6I2R - chains A and C of the 4 polymer chains in the assembly; structure by X-ray diffraction, 2.20 A resolution.

[Chain A (and C)]
Name: Multifunctional 2-oxoglutarate metabolism enzyme
From: Mycobacterium smegmatis (strain ATCC 700084 / mc(2)155)
Notes: EC 2.2.1.5, 4.1.1.71, 1.2.4.2, 2.3.1.61; chain C of this document is another copy of the same molecule, construct and numbering; everything in this record applies to it too
UniProtKB: A0R2B1 (KGD_MYCS2); numbering as in UniProt (aligned over 361-1227)
Chain sequence (868 residues; each row starts with the number of its first residue):
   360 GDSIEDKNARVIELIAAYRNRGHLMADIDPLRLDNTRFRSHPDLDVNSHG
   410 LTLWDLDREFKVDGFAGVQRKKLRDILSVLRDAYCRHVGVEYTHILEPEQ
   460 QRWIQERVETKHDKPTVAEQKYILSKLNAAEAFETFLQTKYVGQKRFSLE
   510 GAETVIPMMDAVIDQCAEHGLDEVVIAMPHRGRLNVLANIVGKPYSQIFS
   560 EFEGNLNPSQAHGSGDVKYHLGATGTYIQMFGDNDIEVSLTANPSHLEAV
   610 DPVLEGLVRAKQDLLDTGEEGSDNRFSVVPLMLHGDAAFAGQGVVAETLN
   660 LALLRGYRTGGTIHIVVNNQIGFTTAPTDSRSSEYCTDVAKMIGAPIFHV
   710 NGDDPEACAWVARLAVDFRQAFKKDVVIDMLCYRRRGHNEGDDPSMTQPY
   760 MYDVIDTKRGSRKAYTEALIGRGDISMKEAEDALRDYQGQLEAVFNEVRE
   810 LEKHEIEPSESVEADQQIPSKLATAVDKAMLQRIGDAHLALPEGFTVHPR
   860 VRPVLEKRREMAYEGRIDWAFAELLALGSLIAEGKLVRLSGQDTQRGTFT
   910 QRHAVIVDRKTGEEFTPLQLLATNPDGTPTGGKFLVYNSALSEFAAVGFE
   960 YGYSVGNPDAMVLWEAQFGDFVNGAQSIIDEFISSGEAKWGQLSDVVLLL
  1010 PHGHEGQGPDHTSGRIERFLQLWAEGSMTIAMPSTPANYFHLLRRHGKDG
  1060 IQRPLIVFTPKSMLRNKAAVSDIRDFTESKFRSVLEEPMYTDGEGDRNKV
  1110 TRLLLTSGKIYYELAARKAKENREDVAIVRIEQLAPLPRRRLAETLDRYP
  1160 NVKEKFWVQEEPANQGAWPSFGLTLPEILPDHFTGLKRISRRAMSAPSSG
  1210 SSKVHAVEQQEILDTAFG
Disordered / not traced: 360-363, 398-409, 423-426, 563-572, 814-827 (chain C: 360, 398-409, 422-426, 563-573, 814-830)
Differences from the reference sequence: expression tag (360); engineered mutation Ala802 (Arg in A0R2B1)
Ion coordination: Mg2+: Asp645, Asn678, Ile680 (together with thiamine diphosphate); Ca2+: Asp1004, His1055, Asp1058, Ile1060
Residues lining bound ligands:
  - thiamine diphosphate (TPP), molecule 1: Arg540, Ser604, His605, Leu606, Gly644, Asp645, Ala646, Ala647, Gln651, Asn678, Ile680, Gly681, Phe682, His747
  - thiamine diphosphate (TPP), molecule 2: Gln901, Leu950, Glu952, Gln976, Phe980
Swiss-Prot annotation at these positions:
  - binding site (thiamine diphosphate): Arg540, Ser604, Leu606, Asp645, Ala646, Ala647, Asn678
  - binding site (2-oxoglutarate): His579, Ser604, His1020
  - binding site (Mg(2+)): Asp645, Asn678, Ile680
  - binding site (acetyl-CoA): Thr1038, Arg1054, Lys1089, Ser1092, Gln1142, Arg1149, Arg1150
  - mutagenesis: His539 (H539A: Loss of KG decarboxylase activity), His579 (H579A: Loss of KG decarboxylase activity), His747 (H747A: 40-fold decrease in KG decarboxylase activity), Arg781 (R781A: Increase in KG decarboxylase activity), His1020 (H1020A: Loss of KG decarboxylase activity), Glu1034 (E1034A: Loss of activation by acetyl-CoA), Arg1062 (R1062A: Loss of activation by acetyl-CoA)
Reported in the primary citation:
  - conformationally variable residues (helix shift): Ser785 to His813

[Interface between chain A and chain C]
Residue-residue contacts - 210 pairs, chain A then chain C:
  Glu364(A) - Asn367(C)
  Asn367(A) - Glu364(C)
  Ala368(A) - Ile371(C)  hydrophobic
  Ile371(A) - Ala368(C)  hydrophobic
  Ile371(A) - Ile371(C)  hydrophobic
  Arg380(A) - Thr452(C)  hydrogen bond (side chain-backbone)
  Arg380(A) - His453(C)
  Arg380(A) - Ile454(C)  hydrogen bond (side chain-backbone)
  Arg380(A) - Leu455(C)
  Arg380(A) - Gln460(C)
  Thr452(A) - Arg380(C)  hydrogen bond (backbone-side chain)
  His453(A) - Arg380(C)
  Ile454(A) - Arg380(C)  hydrogen bond (backbone-side chain)
  Leu455(A) - Arg380(C)
  Leu455(A) - Glu693(C)
  Gln460(A) - Arg380(C)
  Glu562(A) - Ser1210(C)  hydrogen bond
  Glu562(A) - Ser1211(C)  hydrogen bond (side chain-backbone)
  Glu562(A) - Lys1212(C)
  Ser573(A) - Gln1016(C)
  Ser573(A) - His1020(C)
  Pro603(A) - Asp1019(C)
  Ser604(A) - Phe980(C)
  Ser604(A) - Asp1019(C)  hydrogen bond (backbone-side chain)
  Ser604(A) - His1020(C)
  His605(A) - Asp979(C)  hydrogen bond (side chain-backbone)
  His605(A) - Phe980(C)
  His605(A) - Asn982(C)  hydrogen bond
  His605(A) - Asp1019(C)  salt bridge
  Leu606(A) - Leu950(C)  hydrophobic
  Ala646(A) - Leu950(C)
  Ala647(A) - Leu950(C)
  Ala649(A) - Asn659(C)
  Ala649(A) - Met701(C)
  Gly650(A) - Glu656(C)
  Gly650(A) - Asn659(C)
  Gly650(A) - Leu950(C)
  Gly650(A) - Ser951(C)  hydrogen bond (backbone-side chain)
  Gln651(A) - Glu656(C)
  Gln651(A) - Leu950(C)  hydrogen bond (side chain-backbone)
  Gln651(A) - Ser951(C)
  Gln651(A) - Glu952(C)  hydrogen bond
  Gly652(A) - Gly652(C)
  Gly652(A) - Glu656(C)  hydrogen bond (backbone-side chain)
  Ala655(A) - Ala655(C)  hydrophobic
  Glu656(A) - Gly650(C)
  Glu656(A) - Gln651(C)
  Glu656(A) - Gly652(C)  hydrogen bond (side chain-backbone)
  Asn659(A) - Ala649(C)
  Asn659(A) - Gly650(C)
  Asn659(A) - Ser689(C)  hydrogen bond (side chain-backbone)
  Asn659(A) - Arg690(C)
  Asn659(A) - Ser691(C)  hydrogen bond (backbone-side chain)
  Leu660(A) - Ser691(C)
  Ala661(A) - Ser691(C)  hydrogen bond (backbone-side chain)
  Leu662(A) - Ser691(C)  hydrogen bond (backbone-side chain)
  Leu663(A) - Thr687(C)
  Leu663(A) - Asp688(C)
  Leu663(A) - Arg690(C)
  Leu663(A) - Ser691(C)  hydrogen bond (backbone-side chain)
  Arg664(A) - Asp688(C)  salt bridge
  Gly681(A) - Asp902(C)
  Phe682(A) - Asp902(C)
  Phe682(A) - Arg905(C)
  Phe682(A) - Thr907(C)
  Phe682(A) - Gln976(C)
  Thr683(A) - Asp902(C)  hydrogen bond
  Thr683(A) - Arg905(C)
  Thr684(A) - Asp902(C)  hydrogen bond
  Thr687(A) - Leu663(C)
  Asp688(A) - Leu663(C)
  Asp688(A) - Asn947(C)
  Asp688(A) - Ser948(C)
  Asp688(A) - Ala949(C)
  Ser689(A) - Asn659(C)  hydrogen bond (backbone-side chain)
  Ser689(A) - Ala949(C)
  Arg690(A) - Asn659(C)
  Arg690(A) - Leu663(C)
  Ser691(A) - Asn659(C)  hydrogen bond (side chain-backbone)
  Ser691(A) - Leu660(C)
  Ser691(A) - Ala661(C)
  Ser691(A) - Leu662(C)  hydrogen bond (side chain-backbone)
  Ser691(A) - Leu663(C)
  Ser691(A) - Ile702(C)
  Ser692(A) - Met701(C)
  Glu693(A) - Leu455(C)
  Asp697(A) - Met701(C)
  Val698(A) - Met701(C)  hydrophobic
  Met701(A) - Ala649(C)
  Met701(A) - Ser692(C)
  Met701(A) - Asp697(C)
  Met701(A) - Val698(C)  hydrophobic
  Ile702(A) - Ser691(C)
  Gly750(A) - Arg859(C)  hydrogen bond (backbone-side chain)
  Asp752(A) - His857(C)  salt bridge
  Asp752(A) - Arg859(C)
  Ser754(A) - His857(C)  hydrogen bond
  Ser754(A) - Arg918(C)
  Met755(A) - His857(C)
  Met755(A) - Val860(C)  hydrophobic
  Met755(A) - Thr909(C)
  Met755(A) - Val916(C)
  Thr756(A) - Arg905(C)
  Pro758(A) - Val916(C)
  Pro758(A) - Asp917(C)
  Pro758(A) - Arg918(C)
  Asp762(A) - Arg918(C)  salt bridge
  His857(A) - Asp752(C)  salt bridge
  His857(A) - Ser754(C)  hydrogen bond
  His857(A) - Met755(C)
  Arg859(A) - Gly750(C)  hydrogen bond (side chain-backbone)
  Arg859(A) - Asp752(C)  salt bridge
  Val860(A) - Met755(C)  hydrophobic
  Asp902(A) - Gly681(C)
  Asp902(A) - Phe682(C)
  Asp902(A) - Thr683(C)  hydrogen bond
  Asp902(A) - Thr684(C)  hydrogen bond
  Arg905(A) - Phe682(C)
  Arg905(A) - Thr683(C)
  Arg905(A) - Asp751(C)  salt bridge
  Arg905(A) - Thr756(C)
  Thr907(A) - Phe682(C)
  Thr909(A) - Met755(C)
  Val916(A) - Met755(C)
  Val916(A) - Thr756(C)
  Val916(A) - Pro758(C)
  Asp917(A) - Pro758(C)
  Arg918(A) - Ser754(C)
  Arg918(A) - Pro758(C)
  Arg918(A) - Asp762(C)  salt bridge
  Asn947(A) - Asp688(C)
  Ser948(A) - Asp688(C)
  Ala949(A) - Asp688(C)
  Ala949(A) - Ser689(C)
  Leu950(A) - Leu606(C)  hydrophobic
  Leu950(A) - Ala646(C)
  Leu950(A) - Ala647(C)
  Leu950(A) - Gly650(C)
  Leu950(A) - Gln651(C)  hydrogen bond (backbone-side chain)
  Ser951(A) - Gly650(C)  hydrogen bond (side chain-backbone)
  Ser951(A) - Gln651(C)
  Glu952(A) - Gln651(C)  hydrogen bond
  Gln976(A) - Phe682(C)
  Asp979(A) - His605(C)  hydrogen bond (backbone-side chain)
  Phe980(A) - Ser604(C)
  Phe980(A) - His605(C)
  Asn982(A) - His605(C)  hydrogen bond
  Asn982(A) - Gln985(C)
  Asn982(A) - Ser986(C)
  Asn982(A) - Asp989(C)  hydrogen bond
  Asn982(A) - Glu990(C)  hydrogen bond
  Gly983(A) - Ser986(C)
  Gln985(A) - Asn982(C)
  Gln985(A) - Gln985(C)
  Gln985(A) - Arg1027(C)
  Ser986(A) - Asn982(C)
  Ser986(A) - Gly983(C)
  Asp989(A) - Asn982(C)  hydrogen bond
  Asp989(A) - Arg1024(C)  salt bridge
  Asp989(A) - Arg1027(C)  salt bridge
  Glu990(A) - Asn982(C)  hydrogen bond
  Glu990(A) - Asp1019(C)
  Ser993(A) - Ser1204(C)
  Ser994(A) - Ser1204(C)
  Ala997(A) - Ser1204(C)
  Lys998(A) - Pro1018(C)
  Lys998(A) - Ala1205(C)
  Pro1018(A) - Lys998(C)
  Asp1019(A) - Pro603(C)
  Asp1019(A) - Ser604(C)  hydrogen bond (side chain-backbone)
  Asp1019(A) - His605(C)  salt bridge
  Asp1019(A) - Glu990(C)
  His1020(A) - Ser604(C)
  Arg1024(A) - Asp989(C)  salt bridge
  Arg1024(A) - Leu1031(C)
  Glu1026(A) - Gln1030(C)  hydrogen bond (backbone-side chain)
  Arg1027(A) - Gln985(C)
  Arg1027(A) - Asp989(C)  salt bridge
  Arg1027(A) - Arg1027(C)
  Arg1027(A) - Gln1030(C)
  Arg1027(A) - Leu1031(C)
  Gln1030(A) - Glu1026(C)  hydrogen bond (side chain-backbone)
  Gln1030(A) - Arg1027(C)
  Gln1030(A) - Gln1030(C)
  Gln1030(A) - Asn1173(C)  hydrogen bond (backbone-side chain)
  Leu1031(A) - Arg1024(C)
  Leu1031(A) - Arg1027(C)
  Leu1031(A) - Asn1173(C)
  Leu1031(A) - Ser1204(C)
  Trp1032(A) - Asn1173(C)  hydrogen bond (backbone-side chain)
  Ala1033(A) - Met1203(C)
  Ala1033(A) - Ser1204(C)
  Ser1036(A) - Ser1204(C)
  Asn1173(A) - Gln1030(C)  hydrogen bond (side chain-backbone)
  Asn1173(A) - Leu1031(C)
  Asn1173(A) - Trp1032(C)  hydrogen bond (side chain-backbone)
  Trp1177(A) - Leu1182(C)
  Pro1178(A) - Leu1182(C)
  Gly1181(A) - Leu1182(C)
  Leu1182(A) - Trp1177(C)
  Leu1182(A) - Pro1178(C)
  Leu1182(A) - Gly1181(C)
  Leu1182(A) - Leu1182(C)
  Met1203(A) - Ala1033(C)
  Ser1204(A) - Ser993(C)
  Ser1204(A) - Ser994(C)
  Ser1204(A) - Ala997(C)
  Ser1204(A) - Leu1031(C)
  Ser1204(A) - Ala1033(C)
  Ser1204(A) - Ser1036(C)
Interface residues without a listed pair, chain A (112 interface residues in all): Glu372, His382, Leu383, Gly574, Val576, His579, Leu658, Lys700, Asp751, His912, Ala1202, Ala1205, Ser1211
Interface residues without a listed pair, chain C (111 interface residues in all): His382, Leu383, Glu562, Leu658, Lys700, His912, Gly921, Ala1202, Gly1209

[Overview]
Chain A and chain C form an interface of 112 and 111 residues respectively; the contacts include 46 hydrogen
bonds and 13 salt bridges. Among the polar pairs are His605(A)-Asp1019(C), Arg664(A)-Asp688(C) and
Asp752(A)-His857(C). Chain A binds thiamine diphosphate. The paper reports conformational variability at
Ser785(A).
Chain A and chain C are both Multifunctional 2-oxoglutarate metabolism enzyme (Mycobacterium smegmatis (strain
ATCC 700084 / mc(2)155)); the structure, Crystal structure of the SucA domain of Mycobacterium smegmatis KGD
(alpha-ketoglutarate decarboxylase), mutant R802A, in complex ..., was determined by X-ray diffraction
together with 6I2P, 6I2Q and 6I2S from the same study.
